PDB entry 2XGB | X-ray diffraction, 1.20 A resolution | chain A

[Chain A]
Name: Beta-amylase
From: Hordeum vulgare
Notes: EC 3.2.1.2
UniProt: P16098 (AMYB_HORVU); residues 1-535 here = UniProt positions 1-535
Sequence (535 residues; numbered 1 to 535; the number before each row is that of its first residue):
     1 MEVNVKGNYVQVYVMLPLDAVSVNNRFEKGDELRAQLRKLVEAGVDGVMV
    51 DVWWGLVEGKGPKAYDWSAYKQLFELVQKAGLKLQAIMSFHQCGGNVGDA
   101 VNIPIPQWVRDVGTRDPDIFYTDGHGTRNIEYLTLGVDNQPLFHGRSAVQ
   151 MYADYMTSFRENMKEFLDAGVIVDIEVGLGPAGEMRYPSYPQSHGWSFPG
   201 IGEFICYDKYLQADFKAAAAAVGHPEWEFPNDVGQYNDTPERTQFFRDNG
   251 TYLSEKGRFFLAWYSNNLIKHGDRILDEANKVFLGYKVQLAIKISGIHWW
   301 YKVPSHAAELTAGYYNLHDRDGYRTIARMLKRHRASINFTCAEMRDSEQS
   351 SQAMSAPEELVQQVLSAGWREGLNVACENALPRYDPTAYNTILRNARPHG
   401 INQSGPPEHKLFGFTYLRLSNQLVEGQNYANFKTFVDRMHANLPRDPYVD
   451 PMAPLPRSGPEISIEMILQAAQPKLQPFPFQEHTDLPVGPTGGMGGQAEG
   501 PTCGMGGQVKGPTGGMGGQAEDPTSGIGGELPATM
Disordered / not traced: 1-3, 490-535
Curated features (UniProtKB/Swiss-Prot):
  - active site: E184 (Proton donor), E378 (Proton acceptor)
  - binding site (substrate): D51, H91, D99, K293, H298, T340, N379, A380, R418
Glycans and other covalent adducts: (2R)-oxiran-2-ylmethyl glucoside (EPG) linked to E184
Residues lining bound ligands: (2R)-oxiran-2-ylmethyl glucoside (EPG; (2R)-oxiran-2-ylmethyl alpha-D-glucopyranoside): M15, L18, D51, W53, I87, H91, Q92, C93, N96, V97, D99, A182, K293, S295, T340, E378, L417, R418

[Overview]
(2R)-oxiran-2-ylmethyl glucoside is covalently linked to E184. From UniProt: active-site residues E184 and
E378 and 9 substrate-binding residues.
Chain A is Beta-amylase (Hordeum vulgare); the structure, Crystal structure of Barley Beta-Amylase complexed
with 2,3- epoxypropyl-alpha-D-glucopyranoside, was determined by X-ray diffraction together with 2XFF, 2XFR,
2XFY, 2XG9 and 2XGI from the same study.
